Entry 1JRX (X-ray diffraction, 2.00 A resolution); this record covers chain A.

[Chain A]
Name: Flavocytochrome C
Source organism: Shewanella frigidimarina
Notes: EC 1.3.99.1
UniProt: Q02469 (FRDA_SHEFR); residues 1-571 here correspond to UniProt positions 26-596 (UniProt number = residue number + 25)
Sequence (571 residues; each row starts with the number of its first residue):
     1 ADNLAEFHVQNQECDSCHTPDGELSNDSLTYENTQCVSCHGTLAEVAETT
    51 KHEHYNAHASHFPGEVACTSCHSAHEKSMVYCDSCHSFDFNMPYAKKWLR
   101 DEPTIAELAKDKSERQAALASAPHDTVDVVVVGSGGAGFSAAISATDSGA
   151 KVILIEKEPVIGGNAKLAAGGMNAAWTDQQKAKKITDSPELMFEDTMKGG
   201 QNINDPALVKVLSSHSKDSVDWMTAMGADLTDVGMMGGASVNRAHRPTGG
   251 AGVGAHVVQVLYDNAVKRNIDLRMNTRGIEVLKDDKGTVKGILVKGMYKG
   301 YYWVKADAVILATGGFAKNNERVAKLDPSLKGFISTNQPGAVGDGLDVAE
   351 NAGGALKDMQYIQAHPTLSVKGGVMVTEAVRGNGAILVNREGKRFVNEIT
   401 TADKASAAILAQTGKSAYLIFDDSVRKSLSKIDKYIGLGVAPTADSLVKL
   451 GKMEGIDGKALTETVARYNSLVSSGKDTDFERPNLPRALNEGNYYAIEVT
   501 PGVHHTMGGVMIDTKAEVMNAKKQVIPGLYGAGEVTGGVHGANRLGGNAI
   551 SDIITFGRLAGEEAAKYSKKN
Not modelled in the structure: 569-571
Construct notes: engineered mutation Ala402 (Arg427 in Q02469)
Ion coordination: heme Fe (4 sites), coordinated by His8, His18, His40, His58, His61, His72, His75, His86; Na+: Thr506, Gly508, Glu534, Thr536
Ligand contacts:
  - FAD (flavin-adenine dinucleotide): Val132, Gly133, Ser134, Gly135, Gly136, Ala137, Gly138, Ile155, Glu156, Lys157, Glu158, Gly162, Gly163, Asn164, Ala165, Leu167, Ala168, Ala169, Gly170, Gly171, Val253, Thr276, Arg277, Gly278, Ala312, Thr313, Gly314, Thr336, Asn337, Gln338, Gly340, Asp344, Gly345, Val348, Met375, His504, His505, Ala532, Gly533, Glu534, Val535, Arg544, Gly547, Asn548, Ala549, Ile550, Ile553
  - fumaric acid (FUM): Ala169, Gly170, Met236, His365, Met375, Val376, Thr377, Glu378, His504, Arg544, Leu545, Gly546, Gly547
  - heme (HEM), molecule 1: Leu4, Phe7, His8, Gln12, Ser16, Cys17, Gln35, Cys36, Cys39, His40, Cys68, Thr69, His72, Pro93, Tyr94
  - heme (HEM), molecule 2: Ala5, His8, Val9, Cys14, Ser16, Cys17, His18, Leu24, Leu29, Glu32, Thr69, Ser73, Ala74, His75, Glu76, Tyr298
  - heme (HEM), molecule 3: Cys36, Val37, His40, Gly41, Thr42, Leu43, Val46, Thr49, Thr50, His52, Ala57, His58, Val66, Ala67, Cys68, Ser70, Cys71, His72, Val80, Cys82, Asp89, Phe90, Asn91, Met92, Pro93
  - heme (HEM), molecule 4: His54, Tyr55, Asn56, Ala57, Ser60, His61, Phe62, Tyr81, Cys82, Ser84, Cys85, His86, Phe88, Leu167, Thr336, Asn337, Gln338, Val374, Met375, Lys431, Lys434, Tyr435, Gly437, Leu438

[Summary]
Chain A binds 4 copies of heme, flavin-adenine dinucleotide and fumaric acid. His8 and His40 form the heme Fe
site.
Chain A is Flavocytochrome C (Shewanella frigidimarina); the structure, Crystal structure of Arg402Ala mutant
flavocytochrome c3 from Shewanella frigidimarina, was determined by X-ray diffraction together with 1JRY and
1JRZ from the same study.
